5XEB - chain A; structure by X-ray diffraction, 2.50 A resolution.

Chain A:
Molecule: Envelope glycoprotein
Source organism: Dhori virus (strain Indian/1313/61)
UniProtKB: P27427 (ENV_DHVI1); numbering as in UniProt (aligned over 21-494)
Amino-acid sequence (474 residues; row label = number of the first residue in the row):
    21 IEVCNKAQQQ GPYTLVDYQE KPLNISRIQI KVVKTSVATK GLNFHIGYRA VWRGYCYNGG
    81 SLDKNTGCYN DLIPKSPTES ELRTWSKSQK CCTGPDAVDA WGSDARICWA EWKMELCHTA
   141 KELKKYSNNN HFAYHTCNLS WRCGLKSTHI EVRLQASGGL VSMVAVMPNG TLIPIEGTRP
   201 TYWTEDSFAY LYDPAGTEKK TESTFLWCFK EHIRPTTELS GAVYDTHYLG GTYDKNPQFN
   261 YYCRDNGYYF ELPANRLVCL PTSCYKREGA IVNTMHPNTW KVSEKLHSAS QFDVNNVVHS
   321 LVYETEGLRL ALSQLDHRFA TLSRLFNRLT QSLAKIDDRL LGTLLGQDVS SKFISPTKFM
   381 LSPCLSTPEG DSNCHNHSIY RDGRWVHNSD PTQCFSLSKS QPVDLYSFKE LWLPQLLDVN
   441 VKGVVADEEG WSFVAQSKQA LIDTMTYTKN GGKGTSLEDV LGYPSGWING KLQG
Unresolved in the structure: 21-23, 234-258, 386-419, 473-494
Disulfide bonds: Cys-24/Cys-384, Cys-76/Cys-88, Cys-111/Cys-163, Cys-112/Cys-137, Cys-128/Cys-157, Cys-228/Cys-263, Cys-279/Cys-284
Glycans and other covalent adducts: N-acetylglucosamine (NAG) linked to Asn-44, Asn-189
Swiss-Prot annotation at these positions:
  - glycosylation (N-linked (GlcNAc...) asparagine): Asn-44, Asn-158, Asn-189, Asn-396

Summary:
Covalently linked N-acetylglucosamine: at Asn-44 and Asn-189.
Chain A is Envelope glycoprotein (Dhori virus (strain Indian/1313/61)); the structure, Structure of the
envelope glycoprotein of Dhori virus, was determined by X-ray diffraction together with 5XEA from the same
study.
